4GKK - chains A and C of the 23 polymer chains in the assembly; structure by X-ray diffraction, 3.20 A resolution.

== Chain A ==
Molecule: 16S rRNA
Source organism: Thermus thermophilus
Sequence (1513 nucleotides; each row starts with the number of its first residue; note: 4 numbers in that range are skipped by the numbering (no residue carries them; nothing is unmodelled there)):
     5 UGGAGAGUUUGAUCCUGGCUCAGGGUGAACGCUGGCGGCGUGCCUAAGAC
    55 AUGCAAGUCGUGCGGGCCGCGGGGUUUUACUCCGUGGUCAGCGGCGGACG
   105 GGUGAGUAACGCGUGGGUGACCUACCCGGAAGAGGGGGACAACCCGGGGA
   155 AACUCGGGCUAAUCCCCCAUGUGGACCCGCCCCUUGGGGUGUGUCCAAAG
   205 GGCUUUGCCCGCUUCCGGAUGGGCCCGCGUCCCAUCAGCUAGUUGGUGGG
   255 GUAAUGGCCCACCAAGGCGACGACGGGUAGCCGGUCUGAGAGGAUGGCCG
   305 GCCACAGGGGCACUGAGACACGGGCCCCACUCCUACGGGAGGCAGCAGUU
   355 AGGAAUCUUCCGCAAUGGGCGCAAGCCUGACGGAGCGACGCCGCUUGGAG
   405 GAAGAAGCCCUUCGGGGUGUAAACUCCUGAACCCGGGACGAAACCCCCGA
   455 CGAGGGGACUGACGGUACCGGGGUAAUAGCGCCGGCCAACUCCGUGCCAG
   505 CAGCCGCGGUAAUACGGAGGGCGCGAGCGUUACCCGGAUUCACUGGGCGU
   555 AAAGGGCGUGUAGGCGGCCUGGGGCGUCCCAUGUGAAAGACCACGGCUCA
   605 ACCGUGGGGGAGCGUGGGAUACGCUCAGGCUAGACGGUGGGAGAGGGUGG
   655 UGGAAUUCCCGGAGUAGCGGUGAAAUGCGCAGAUACCGGGAGGAACGCCG
   705 AUGGCGAAGGCAGCCACCUGGUCCACCCGUGACGCUGAGGCGCGAAAGCG
   755 UGGGGAGCAAACCGGAUUAGAUACCCGGGUAGUCCACGCCCUAAACGAUG
   805 CGCGCUAGGUCUCUGGGUCUCCUGGGGGCCGAAGCUAACGCGUUAAGCGC
   855 GCCGCCUGGGGAGUACGGCCGCAAGGCUGAAACUCAAAGGAAUUGACGGG
   905 GGCCCGCACAAGCGGUGGAGCAUGUGGUUUAAUUCGAAGCAACGCGAAGA
   955 ACCUUACCAGGCCUUGACAUGCUAGGGAACCCGGGUGAAAGCCUGGGGUG
  1005 CCCCGCGAGGGGAGCCCUAGCACAGGUGCUGCAUGGCCGUCGUCAGCUCG
  1055 UGCCGUGAGGUGUUGGGUUAAGUCCCGCAACGAGCGCAACCCCCGCCGUU
  1105 AGUUGCCAGCGGUUCGGCCGGGCACUCUAACGGGACUGCCCGCGAAAGCG
  1155 GGAGGAAGGAGGGGACGACGUCUGGUCAGCAUGGCCCUUACGGCCUGGGC
  1205 GACACACGUGCUACAAUGCCCACUACAAAGCGAUGCCACCCGGCAACGGG
  1255 GAGCUAAUCGCAAAAAGGUGGGCCCAGUUCGGAUUGGGGUCUGCAACCCG
  1305 ACCCCAUGAAGCCGGAAUCGCUAGUAAUCGCGGAUCAGCCAUGCCGCGGU
  1355 GAAUACGUUCCCGGGCCUUGUACACACCGCCCGUCACGCCAUGGGAGCGG
  1405 GCUCUACCCGAAGUCGCCGGGAGCCUACGGGCAGGCGCCGAGGGUAGGGC
  1455 CCGUGACUGGGGCGAAGUCGUAACAAGGUAGCUGUACCGGAAGGUGCGGC
  1505 UGGAUCA
  1516 CUUUCU
Construct notes: expression tag (1005, 1013, 1225-1226); conflict U1517 (C1508 in 48256), U1519 (C1510 in 48256)
Ion coordination: Mg2+ site 1: U12, G22; Mg2+ site 2 near G21 (its only coordinating residue here); Mg2+ site 3 near C48 (its only coordinating residue here); Mg2+ site 4 near A53 (its only coordinating residue here); Mg2+ site 5: G108, G110, G284; Mg2+ site 6 near G115 (its only coordinating residue here); Mg2+ site 7 near G175 (its only coordinating residue here); Mg2+ site 8 near A201 (its only coordinating residue here); Mg2+ site 9 near G246 (its only coordinating residue here); Mg2+ site 10 near G252 (its only coordinating residue here); Mg2+ site 11: G294, G541; Mg2+ site 12: G301, C302; 51 more Mg2+ sites not listed
Ligand contacts: paromomycin (PAR): G1387, U1388, C1389, A1390, C1391, G1466, C1467, G1468, A1469, A1470, G1471, U1472, C1473

== Chain C ==
Name: 30S ribosomal protein S3
Source organism: Thermus thermophilus
UniProtKB: P80372 (RS3_THET8); numbering as in UniProt (aligned over 2-207)
Sequence (206 residues; numbered 2 to 207; the number before each row is that of its first residue):
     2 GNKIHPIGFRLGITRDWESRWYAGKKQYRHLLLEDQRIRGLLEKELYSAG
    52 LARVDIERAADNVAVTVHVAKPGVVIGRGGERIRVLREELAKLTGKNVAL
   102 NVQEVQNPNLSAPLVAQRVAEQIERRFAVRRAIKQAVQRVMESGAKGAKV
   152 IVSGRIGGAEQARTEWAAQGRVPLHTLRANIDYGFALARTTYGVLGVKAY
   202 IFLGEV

== How chain A and chain C interact ==
Pairs across the interface (70):
  U416(A) / Arg-127(C)  base contact
  U416(A) / Thr-192(C)  phosphate contact
  A515(A) / Arg-156(C)  base contact
  A515(A) / Glu-161(C)  sugar contact
  A515(A) / Tyr-193(C)  base contact
  A1037(A) / Arg-156(C)  hydrogen bond to the sugar
  A1037(A) / Glu-161(C)  hydrogen bond to the sugar
  A1037(A) / Tyr-193(C)  base contact
  U1038(A) / Glu-161(C)  phosphate contact
  U1038(A) / Gln-162(C)  phosphate contact
  U1038(A) / Ala-163(C)  sugar contact
  U1038(A) / Val-195(C)  hydrogen bond to the sugar
  G1039(A) / Ser-154(C)  sugar contact
  G1039(A) / Gly-155(C)  phosphate contact
  G1039(A) / Phe-186(C)  sugar contact
  G1039(A) / Val-195(C)  sugar contact
  G1039(A) / Gly-197(C)  phosphate contact
  G1040(A) / Ser-154(C)  phosphate contact
  G1040(A) / Phe-186(C)  sugar contact
  G1040(A) / Lys-199(C)  phosphate contact
  C1041(A) / Tyr-184(C)  phosphate contact
  C1041(A) / Lys-199(C)  salt bridge to the phosphate
  C1042(A) / Gly-2(C)  base contact
  C1042(A) / Asn-3(C)  phosphate contact
  C1042(A) / Lys-4(C)  phosphate contact
  G1043(A) / Gly-2(C)  hydrogen bond to the base
  U1044(A) / Gly-2(C)  hydrogen bond to the base
  U1044(A) / Asn-3(C)  hydrogen bond to the base
  U1047(A) / His-176(C)  base contact
  G1088(A) / Gly-171(C)  sugar contact
  G1088(A) / Arg-172(C)  phosphate contact
  C1089(A) / Arg-172(C)  salt bridge to the phosphate
  C1089(A) / Val-173(C)  hydrogen bond to the phosphate
  C1089(A) / Pro-174(C)  phosphate contact
  G1090(A) / Leu-175(C)  hydrogen bond to the phosphate
  G1090(A) / His-176(C)  phosphate contact
  C1091(A) / His-176(C)  salt bridge to the phosphate
  A1093(A) / His-176(C)  hydrogen bond to the base
  A1093(A) / Thr-177(C)  base contact
  A1093(A) / Arg-179(C)  base contact
  C1094(A) / His-176(C)  hydrogen bond to the base
  C1094(A) / Thr-177(C)  base contact
  C1094(A) / Leu-178(C)  hydrogen bond to the base
  C1094(A) / Arg-179(C)  hydrogen bond to the base
  C1095(A) / Ile-14(C)  sugar contact
  A1169(A) / Phe-10(C)  sugar contact
  C1170(A) / Ile-5(C)  phosphate contact
  C1170(A) / Phe-10(C)  sugar contact
  C1170(A) / His-176(C)  sugar contact
  G1171(A) / Asn-3(C)  sugar contact
  G1171(A) / Lys-4(C)  phosphate contact
  G1171(A) / Ile-5(C)  hydrogen bond to the phosphate
  G1171(A) / His-176(C)  sugar contact
  A1172(A) / Asn-3(C)  phosphate contact
  A1172(A) / Lys-4(C)  sugar contact
  C1173(A) / Lys-4(C)  salt bridge to the phosphate
  C1173(A) / Lys-150(C)  salt bridge to the phosphate
  C1173(A) / Trp-167(C)  phosphate contact
  G1174(A) / Asn-3(C)  base contact
  G1174(A) / Trp-167(C)  phosphate contact
  U1177(A) / Gln-162(C)  base contact
  U1186(A) / Arg-190(C)  salt bridge to the phosphate
  U1186(A) / Gly-194(C)  sugar contact
  U1186(A) / Val-195(C)  hydrogen bond to the sugar
  G1187(A) / Arg-190(C)  salt bridge to the phosphate
  G1187(A) / Thr-192(C)  phosphate contact
  G1187(A) / Tyr-193(C)  sugar contact
  G1187(A) / Gly-194(C)  hydrogen bond to the sugar
  G1236(A) / Lys-26(C)  phosphate contact
  U1238(A) / Lys-27(C)  salt bridge to the phosphate
Other interface residues (no listed pair), chain A (30 interface residues in all): A1185
Other interface residues (no listed pair), chain C (39 interface residues in all): Arg-164, Leu-188, Thr-191, Leu-196

== In short ==
30 residues of chain A and 39 residues of chain C are in contact, with 15 hydrogen bonds and 8 salt bridges.
Polar pairs include G1043(A)/Gly-2(C), U1044(A)/Gly-2(C) and U1044(A)/Asn-3(C). Bound to chain A: paromomycin.
The Mg2+ site 1 is built by U12(A) and G22(A).
Here chain A is 16S rRNA and chain C is 30S ribosomal protein S3, both from Thermus thermophilus. Entry 4GKK
(Structure of the Thermus thermophilus 30S ribosomal subunit complexed with a human mitochondrial anticodon
stem loop ...) was determined by X-ray diffraction (same publication as 4GKJ).
